PDB entry 6N06 | electron microscopy, 3.40 A resolution | chains A and GA of the 39 polymer chains in the assembly

== Chain A ==
Protein: Microcompartments protein
From: Haliangium ochraceum DSM 14365
UniProtKB: D0LHE3 (D0LHE3_HALO1); residues 1-205 here = UniProt positions 1-205
Amino-acid sequence (205 residues; row label = number of the first residue in the row):
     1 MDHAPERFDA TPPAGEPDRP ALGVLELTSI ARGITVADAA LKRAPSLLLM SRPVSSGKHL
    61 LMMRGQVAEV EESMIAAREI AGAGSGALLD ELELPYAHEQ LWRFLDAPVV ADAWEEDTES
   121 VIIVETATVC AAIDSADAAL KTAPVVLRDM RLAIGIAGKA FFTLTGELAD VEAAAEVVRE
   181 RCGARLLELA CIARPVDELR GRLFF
Not modelled in the structure: 1-4
UniProt features mapped onto this chain:
  - site: Arg52 (Gating residue)
  - mutagenesis: Ser55 (S55C: Binds a 4Fe-4S cluster, exposed on the concave face)

== Chain GA ==
Protein: Microcompartments protein
From: Haliangium ochraceum DSM 14365
UniProtKB: D0LID5 (D0LID5_HALO1); residues 1-99 here = UniProt positions 1-99
Amino-acid sequence (99 residues; numbered 1 to 99; the number before each row is that of its first residue):
     1 MADALGMIEV RGFVGMVEAA DAMVKAAKVE LIGYEKTGGG YVTAVVRGDV AAVKAATEAG
    61 QRAAERVGEV VAVHVIPRPH VNVDAALPLG RTPGMDKSA
Not modelled in the structure: 1, 94-99
UniProt features mapped onto this chain:
  - mutagenesis: Lys28 (K28A: Forms larger hexamer patches, increases hexamer stacking), Arg78 (R78A: Forms smaller hexamer patches)

== Chain A / chain GA interface ==
Contacting residue pairs (11):
  Leu41(A) - Arg78(GA)  hydrogen bond (backbone-side chain)
  Lys42(A) - Arg78(GA)
  Arg43(A) - Pro77(GA)
  Arg43(A) - Arg78(GA)  hydrogen bond (backbone-backbone)
  Ala44(A) - Arg78(GA)
  Pro45(A) - Arg78(GA)
  Ala68(A) - Val50(GA)  hydrophobic
  Ala68(A) - Ala51(GA)  hydrophobic
  Glu69(A) - Val50(GA)
  Glu72(A) - Lys54(GA)
  Glu72(A) - Pro77(GA)
The authors on this interface:
  - interface residues, chain A: Ala68(A)
  - interface residues, chain GA: Arg78(GA)

== Overview ==
Chain A and chain GA form an interface of 8 and 5 residues respectively; the contacts include 2 hydrogen
bonds. Polar pairs include Leu41(A)-Arg78(GA) and Arg43(A)-Arg78(GA). Curated annotation (UniProt) lists one
mutagenesis site on chain A; 2 mutagenesis sites on chain GA. The paper reports interface residues Ala68(A)
and Arg78(GA).
Chain A is Microcompartments protein and chain GA is Microcompartments protein, both from Haliangium ochraceum
DSM 14365; the structure, Cryo-EM structure of the HO BMC shell: BMC-T1 in the assembled shell, was determined
by electron microscopy, deposited together with 6MZU, 6MZV, 6MZX, 6MZY, 6N07, 6N09, 6N0F and 6N0G.
